6XLR - chain A; structure by X-ray diffraction, 1.23 A resolution.

== Chain A ==
Name: Galactose oxidase
Source organism: Gibberella zeae
Notes: EC 1.1.3.9
Reference sequence: P0CS93 (GAOA_GIBZA); residues 1-639 here correspond to UniProt positions 42-680 (UniProt number = residue number + 41)
Chain sequence (648 residues; row label = number of the first residue in the row; numbering starts at 0):
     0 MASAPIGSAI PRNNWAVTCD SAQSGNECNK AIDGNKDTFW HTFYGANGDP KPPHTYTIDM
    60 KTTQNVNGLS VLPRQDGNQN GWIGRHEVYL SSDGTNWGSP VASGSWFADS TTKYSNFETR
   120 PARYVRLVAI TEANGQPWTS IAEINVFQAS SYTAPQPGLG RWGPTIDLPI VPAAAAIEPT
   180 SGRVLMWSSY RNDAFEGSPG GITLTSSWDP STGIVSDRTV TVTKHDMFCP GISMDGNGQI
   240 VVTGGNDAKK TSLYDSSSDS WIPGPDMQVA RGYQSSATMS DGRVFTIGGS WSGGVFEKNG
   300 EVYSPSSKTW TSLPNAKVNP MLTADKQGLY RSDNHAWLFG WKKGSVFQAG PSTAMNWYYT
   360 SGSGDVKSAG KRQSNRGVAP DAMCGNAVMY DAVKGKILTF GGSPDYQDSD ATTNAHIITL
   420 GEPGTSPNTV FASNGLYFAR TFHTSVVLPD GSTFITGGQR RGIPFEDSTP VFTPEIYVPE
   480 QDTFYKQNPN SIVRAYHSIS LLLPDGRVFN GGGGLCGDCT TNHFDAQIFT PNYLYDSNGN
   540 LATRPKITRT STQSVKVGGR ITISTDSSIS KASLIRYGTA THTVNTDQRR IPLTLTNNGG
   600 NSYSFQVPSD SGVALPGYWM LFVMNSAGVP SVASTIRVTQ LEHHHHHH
Not modelled in the structure: 0, 640-647
Construct notes: initiating methionine (0); variant Pro-10 (Ser51 in P0CS93), Val-70 (Met111 in P0CS93), Glu-195 (Gly236 in P0CS93), Ala-494 (Val535 in P0CS93), Asp-535 (Asn576 in P0CS93); expression tag (640-647)
Modified residues: Tyr-272 (3,5-dichloro-L-tyrosine; 2LT)
Disulfide bonds: Cys-18/Cys-27, Cys-515/Cys-518
Glycans and other covalent adducts: covalent link Cys-228/Tyr-272
Metal / ion sites: Ca2+: Lys-29, Asp-32, Asn-34, Thr-37, Ala-141, Glu-142; Cu ion: Tyr-272, Tyr-495, His-496, His-581
From the paper describing this entry:
  - Cu ion coordination: Tyr-495, His-496, His-581
  - conformationally variable residues: Tyr-495

== In short ==
Lys-29, Asp-32, Asn-34, Thr-37, Ala-141 and Glu-142 form the Ca2+ site. Tyr-272, Tyr-495, His-496 and His-581
coordinate a Cu ion ion. The paper reports Cu ion coordination by Tyr-495, His-496 and His-581; conformational
variability at Tyr-495.
Chain A is Galactose oxidase (Gibberella zeae); the structure, The 1.23 Angstrom crystal structure of
galactose oxidase variant with genetically incorporated Cl2-Tyr272, was determined by X-ray diffraction
together with 6XLS and 6XLT from the same study.
